Entry 1GXS (X-ray diffraction, 2.30 A resolution); this record covers chains B and C of the 4 polymer chains in the assembly.

[Chain B]
Molecule: P-(s)-hydroxymandelonitrile lyase chain B
Organism: Sorghum bicolor
Notes: EC 4.1.2.11
UniProt: Q8W4X3 (HNLS_SORBI); residues 283-440 here correspond to UniProt positions 338-495 (UniProt number = residue number + 55)
Chain sequence (158 residues; each row starts with the number of its first residue):
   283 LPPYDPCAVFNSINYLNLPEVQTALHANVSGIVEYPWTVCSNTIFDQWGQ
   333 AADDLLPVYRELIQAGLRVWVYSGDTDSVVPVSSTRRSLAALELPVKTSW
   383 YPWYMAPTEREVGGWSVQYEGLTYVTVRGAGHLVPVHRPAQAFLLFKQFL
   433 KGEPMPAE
Covalent attachments: N-acetylglucosamine (NAG) linked to Asn310
Sequence notes: variant Thr408 (Ser463 in Q8W4X3), Val409 (Pro464 in Q8W4X3), Arg410 (Ser465 in Q8W4X3)

[Chain C]
Molecule: P-(s)-hydroxymandelonitrile lyase chain A
Organism: Sorghum bicolor
Notes: EC 4.1.2.11
UniProt: Q8W4X3 (HNLS_SORBI); residues 1-270 here correspond to UniProt positions 56-325 (UniProt number = residue number + 55)
Chain sequence (270 residues; numbered 1 to 270; the number before each row is that of its first residue):
     1 QLQQQEDDRILGLPGQPNGVAFGMYGGYVTIDDNNGRALYYWFQEADTAD
    51 PAAAPLVLWLNGGPGCSSIGLGAMQELGAFRVHTNGESLLLNEYAWNKAA
   101 NILFAESPAGVGFSYSNTSSDLSMGDDKMAQDTYTFLVKWFERFPHYNYR
   151 EFYIAGESGHFIPQLSQVVYRNRNNSPFINFQGLLVSSGLTNDHEDMIGM
   201 FESWWHHGLISDETRDSGLKVCPGTSFMHPTPECTEVWNKALAEQGNINP
   251 YTIYTPTCDREPSPYQRRFW
Disordered / not traced: 1-3
Cystine bridges: Cys222-Cys234
Covalent attachments: glycan linked to Asn117
Sequence notes: variant Leu11 (Pro66 in Q8W4X3), Ala79 (Pro134 in Q8W4X3), Gly112 (Val167 in Q8W4X3), Ser203 (Leu258 in Q8W4X3)
Small-molecule neighbours:
  - benzoic acid (BEZ): Gly62, Gly63, Pro64, Asp126, Ser158, Gly159, His160, Phe161, Leu190, Met228, Trp270
  - decanoic acid (DKA): Asn61, Gly62, Gly63, Cys66, Leu71, Glu157, Asn249, Tyr251, Tyr265, Phe269, Trp270

[How chain B and chain C interact]
Residue-residue contacts (31; chain B residue first):
  Asp357(B) with Tyr254(C)
  Ser365(B) with Trp205(C); His206(C)
  Arg368(B) with Trp205(C), hydrogen bond (side chain-backbone); Gly208(C); Ile210(C), hydrogen bond (side chain-backbone); Asp212(C), salt bridge
  Trp382(B) with Gly208(C); Leu209(C); Ile210(C); Ser211(C)
  Pro384(B) with Glu244(C); Gly246(C)
  Tyr386(B) with Gly246(C); Asn247(C), hydrogen bond (side chain-backbone)
  Arg392(B) with Asn247(C), hydrogen bond (backbone-side chain)
  Glu393(B) with Thr255(C); Pro256(C); Thr257(C), hydrogen bond (side chain-backbone)
  Val394(B) with Asn247(C); Ile248(C), hydrophobic
  Trp397(B) with Gly208(C); Leu209(C), hydrophobic; Glu244(C), hydrogen bond (side chain-backbone); Gln245(C); Ile248(C), hydrophobic
  Arg410(B) with Ile248(C); Ile253(C), hydrogen bond (side chain-backbone); Tyr254(C); Thr255(C), hydrogen bond (side chain-backbone)
  Gly411(B) with Tyr254(C)
Interface residues without a listed pair, chain B (16 interface residues in all): Thr358, Val364, Arg369, Ala372
Interface residues without a listed pair, chain C (18 interface residues in all): His207

[In short]
Chain B and chain C form an interface of 16 and 18 residues respectively; the contacts include 8 hydrogen
bonds and 1 salt bridge. Among the polar pairs are Arg368(B)-Asp212(C), Arg368(B)-Trp205(C) and
Arg368(B)-Ile210(C). Chain C binds benzoic acid and decanoic acid.
Here chain B is P-(s)-hydroxymandelonitrile lyase chain B and chain C is P-(s)-hydroxymandelonitrile lyase
chain A, both from Sorghum bicolor. Entry 1GXS (Crystal Structure of Hydroxynitrile Lyase from Sorghum bicolor
in Complex with Inhibitor Benzoic Acid: a novel ...) was determined by X-ray diffraction.
